PDB entry 6O2S | electron microscopy, 4.00 A resolution | chains 1A and 1B of the 104 polymer chains in the assembly

# Chain 1A (and 1B)
Molecule: Tubulin alpha-1B chain
Source organism: Sus scrofa
Notes: chain 1B of this document is another copy of the same molecule, construct and numbering; everything in this record applies to it too
Reference sequence: Q2XVP4 (TBA1B_PIG); residue numbers follow UniProt; this construct covers 1-451
Amino-acid sequence (451 residues; numbered 1 to 451; the number before each row is that of its first residue):
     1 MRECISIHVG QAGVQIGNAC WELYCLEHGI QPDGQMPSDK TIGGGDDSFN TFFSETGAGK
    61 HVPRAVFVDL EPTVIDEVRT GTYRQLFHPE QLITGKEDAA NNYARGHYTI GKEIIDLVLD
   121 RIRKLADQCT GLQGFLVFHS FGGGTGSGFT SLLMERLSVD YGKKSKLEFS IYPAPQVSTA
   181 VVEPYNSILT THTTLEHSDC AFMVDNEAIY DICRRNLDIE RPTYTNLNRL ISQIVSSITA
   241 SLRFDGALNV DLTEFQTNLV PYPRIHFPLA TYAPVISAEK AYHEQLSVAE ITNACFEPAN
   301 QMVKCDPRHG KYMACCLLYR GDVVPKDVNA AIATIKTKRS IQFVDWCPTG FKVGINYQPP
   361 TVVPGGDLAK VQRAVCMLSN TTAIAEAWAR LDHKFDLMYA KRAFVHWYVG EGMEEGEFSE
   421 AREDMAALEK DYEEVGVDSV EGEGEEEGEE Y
Unresolved in the structure: 39-45, 442-451
Metal / ion sites: Mg2+: Glu71 (together with GTP)
Residues lining bound ligands:
  - GDP (guanosine-5'-diphosphate): Ala247, Leu248, Glu254
  - GTP (guanosine-5'-triphosphate): Gly10, Gln11, Ala12, Gln15, Ile16, Asp69, Glu71, Asp98, Ala99, Ala100, Asn101, Ser140, Gly142, Gly143, Gly144, Thr145, Gly146, Ile171, Thr179, Glu183, Asn206, Tyr224, Leu227, Asn228, Ile231
UniProt features mapped onto this chain:
  - motif: Met1 to Cys4 (MREC motif)
  - active site: Glu254
  - binding site (GTP): Gly10, Gln11, Ala12, Gln15, Glu71, Ala99, Ser140, Gly143, Gly144, Thr145, Gly146, Thr179, Glu183, Asn206, Tyr224, Asn228, Leu252
  - binding site (Mg(2+)): Glu71
  - site: Tyr451 (Involved in polymerization)
  - modified residue: Lys40 (N6,N6,N6-trimethyllysine), Ser48 (Phosphoserine), Ser232 (Phosphoserine), Tyr282 (3'-nitrotyrosine), Arg339 (Omega-N-methylarginine), Ser439 (Phosphoserine), Glu443 (5-glutamyl polyglutamate), Glu445 (5-glutamyl polyglutamate), Tyr451 (3'-nitrotyrosine)
  - cross-link (Glycyl lysine isopeptide (Lys-Gly)): Lys326 (interchain with G-Cter in ubiquitin), Lys370 (interchain with G-Cter in ubiquitin)

# Interface between chain 1A and chain 1B
Contacting residue pairs (16):
  Lys280(1A) - His88(1B)
  Lys280(1A) - Glu90(1B)  salt bridge
  Tyr282(1A) - Lys60(1B)
  His283(1A) - Thr56(1B)
  His283(1A) - Lys60(1B)  hydrogen bond
  His283(1A) - Val62(1B)
  His283(1A) - Gln85(1B)
  His283(1A) - Leu86(1B)
  His283(1A) - Phe87(1B)  hydrogen bond (side chain-backbone)
  His283(1A) - His88(1B)  hydrogen bond (backbone-side chain)
  His283(1A) - Pro89(1B)
  Glu284(1A) - Thr56(1B)
  Glu284(1A) - His88(1B)
  Gln285(1A) - Glu55(1B)
  Gln285(1A) - Thr56(1B)
  Glu297(1A) - Asp120(1B)
Interface residues without a listed pair, chain 1A (10 interface residues in all): Arg215, Asp218, Glu279, Glu290
Interface residues without a listed pair, chain 1B (14 interface residues in all): Gly57, Lys124, Gln128

# In short
The interface between chain 1A and chain 1B involves 10 residues on one side and 14 on the other, with 3
hydrogen bonds and 1 salt bridge. Polar pairs include Lys280(1A)-Glu90(1B), His283(1A)-Lys60(1B) and
His283(1A)-Phe87(1B). Chain 1A binds GTP and GDP.
Chain 1A and chain 1B are both Tubulin alpha-1B chain (Sus scrofa); the structure, Deacetylated Microtubules,
was determined by electron microscopy together with 6O2Q, 6O2R and 6O2T from the same study.
